PDB entry 3GV8 | X-ray diffraction, 2.00 A resolution | chains B and P of the 3 polymer chains in the assembly

# Chain B
Name: DNA polymerase iota
Source organism: Homo sapiens
Notes: EC 2.7.7.7
Reference sequence: Q9UNA4 (POLI_HUMAN); numbering as in UniProt (aligned over 1-420)
Amino-acid sequence (420 residues; numbered 1 to 420; the number before each row is that of its first residue):
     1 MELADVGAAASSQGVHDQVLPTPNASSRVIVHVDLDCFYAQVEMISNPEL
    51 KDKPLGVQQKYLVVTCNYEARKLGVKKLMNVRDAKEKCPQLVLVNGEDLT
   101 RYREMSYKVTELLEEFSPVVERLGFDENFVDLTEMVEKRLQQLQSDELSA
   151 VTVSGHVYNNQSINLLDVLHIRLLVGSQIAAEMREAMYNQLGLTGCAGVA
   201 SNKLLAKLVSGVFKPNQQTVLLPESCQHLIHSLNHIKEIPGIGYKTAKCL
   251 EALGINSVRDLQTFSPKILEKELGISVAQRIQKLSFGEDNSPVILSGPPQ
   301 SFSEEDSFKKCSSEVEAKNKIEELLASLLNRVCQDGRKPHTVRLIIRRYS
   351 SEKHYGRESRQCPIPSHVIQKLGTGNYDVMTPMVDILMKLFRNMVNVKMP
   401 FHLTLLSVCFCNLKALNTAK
Unresolved in the structure: 1-25, 334-336, 350-355, 372-377, 415-420
UniProt features mapped onto this chain:
  - natural variant: Gly96 (R96G: Large decrease in catalytic activity efficiency which is partially rescued by the presence of Mn(2+) instead Mg(2+); this construct carries the variant)
  - mutagenesis: Met1 to Ala25 (Small decrease in catalytic activity efficiency which is partially rescued by the presence of Mn(2+) instead Mg(2+))
Ion coordination: Mg2+ site 1: Asp34, Leu35, Asp126 (together with 2'-deoxyguanosine-5'-triphosphate); Mg2+ site 2: Asp126 (together with 2'-deoxyguanosine-5'-triphosphate)
Ligand contacts: 2'-deoxyguanosine-5'-triphosphate (DGT): Asp34, Leu35, Asp36, Cys37, Phe38, Tyr39, Gln59, Val64, Thr65, Tyr68, Arg71, Lys77, Leu78, Asp126, Glu127, Lys214
From the paper describing this entry:
  - conformationally variable residues (side-chain flip): Tyr61
  - binding site for 2'-deoxyguanosine-5'-triphosphate: Gln59
  - specificity-determining residues: Gln59

# Chain P
Molecule: 7-nt DNA strand
Sequence (7 nucleotides; row label = number of the first residue in the row):
   867 AGGACCC

# Interface between chain B and chain P
Contacting residue pairs (19; chain B residue first):
  Leu123(B) - DC872(P)  sugar contact
  Glu127(B) - DC873(P)  sugar contact
  Lys207(B) - DC873(P)  salt bridge to the phosphate
  Ile239(B) - DC872(P)  phosphate contact
  Pro240(B) - DC872(P)  phosphate contact
  Gly241(B) - DC871(P)  phosphate contact
  Gly241(B) - DC872(P)  hydrogen bond to the phosphate
  Ile242(B) - DC872(P)  phosphate contact
  Gly243(B) - DC871(P)  hydrogen bond to the phosphate
  Gly243(B) - DC872(P)  phosphate contact
  Tyr244(B) - DC871(P)  phosphate contact
  Lys245(B) - DA870(P)  salt bridge to the phosphate
  Lys245(B) - DC871(P)  hydrogen bond to the phosphate
  Thr246(B) - DA870(P)  phosphate contact
  Thr246(B) - DC871(P)  hydrogen bond to the phosphate
  Arg343(B) - DA867(P)  base contact
  Glu358(B) - DG868(P)  phosphate contact
  Ser359(B) - DA867(P)  sugar contact
  Ser359(B) - DG868(P)  hydrogen bond to the phosphate
Also at the interface, not in a pair above, chain B (19 interface residues in all): Gly124, Asp126, Arg357, Arg360, Gln361

# Summary
19 residues of chain B face 6 of chain P across their interface; the contacts include 5 hydrogen bonds and 2
salt bridges. Among the polar pairs are Gly241(B)-DC872(P), Gly243(B)-DC871(P) and Lys245(B)-DC871(P). Ligands
of chain B: 2'-deoxyguanosine-5'-triphosphate. The paper reports a binding site for
2'-deoxyguanosine-5'-triphosphate at Gln59(B); the specificity determinant Gln59(B).
Here chain B is DNA polymerase iota (Homo sapiens) and chain P is a 7-nt DNA strand. Entry 3GV8 (Human DNA
polymerase iota in complex with T template DNA and incoming dGTP) was determined by X-ray diffraction (same
publication as 3GV5 and 3GV7).
